PDB entry 3TED | X-ray diffraction, 2.00 A resolution | chains A and B of the 3 polymer chains in the assembly

== Chain A ==
Protein: Chromo domain-containing protein 1
From: Saccharomyces cerevisiae
Notes: EC 3.6.4.-; fragment: SANT/SLIDE DNA-binding domain
Reference sequence: P32657 (CHD1_YEAST); residues 1006-1274 here = UniProt positions 1006-1274
Amino-acid sequence (271 residues; row label = number of the first residue in the row):
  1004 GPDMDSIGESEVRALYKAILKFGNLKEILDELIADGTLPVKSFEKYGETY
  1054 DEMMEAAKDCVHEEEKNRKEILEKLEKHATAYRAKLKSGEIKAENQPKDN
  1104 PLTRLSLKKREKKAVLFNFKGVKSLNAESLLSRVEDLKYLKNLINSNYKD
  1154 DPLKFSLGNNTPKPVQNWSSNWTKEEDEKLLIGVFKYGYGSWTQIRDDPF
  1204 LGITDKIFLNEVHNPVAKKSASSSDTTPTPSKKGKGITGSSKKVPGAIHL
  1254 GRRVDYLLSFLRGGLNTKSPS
Disordered / not traced: 1004-1005, 1213-1244, 1267-1274
Differences from the reference sequence: expression tag (1004-1005)
Curated features (UniProtKB/Swiss-Prot):
  - cross-link: Lys1144 (Glycyl lysine isopeptide (Lys-Gly) (interchain with G-Cter in ubiquitin))

== Chain B ==
Molecule: 12-nt DNA strand
Sequence (12 nucleotides; row label = number of the first residue in the row):
     1 CCATATATATGC

== Interface between chain A and chain B ==
Contacting residue pairs (9; chain A residue first):
  Arg1113(A) - DG11(B)  base contact
  Lys1116(A) - DA7(B)  phosphate contact
  Ala1117(A) - DT6(B)  phosphate contact
  Ala1117(A) - DA7(B)  hydrogen bond to the phosphate
  Leu1119(A) - DT6(B)  phosphate contact
  Asn1129(A) - DT6(B)  hydrogen bond to the phosphate
  Trp1195(A) - DT4(B)  phosphate contact
  Ala1250(A) - DT4(B)  phosphate contact
  Ile1251(A) - DT6(B)  base contact
Other interface residues (no listed pair), chain A (10 interface residues in all): Leu1023, Lys1115
Other interface residues (no listed pair), chain B (5 interface residues in all): DA5

== Summary ==
The interface between chain A and chain B involves 10 residues on one side and 5 on the other; the contacts
include 2 hydrogen bonds. Polar pairs include Ala1117(A)-DA7(B) and Asn1129(A)-DT6(B).
Chain A is Chromo domain-containing protein 1 (Saccharomyces cerevisiae) and chain B is a 12-nt DNA strand;
the structure, Crystal structure of the Chd1 DNA-binding domain in complex with a DNA duplex, was determined
by X-ray diffraction.
